PDB entry 5A2T | electron microscopy, 5.60 A resolution (low resolution: residue-level contacts below are approximate; hydrogen-bond / salt-bridge calls are withheld) | chains A and Z of the 26 polymer chains in the assembly

[Chain A]
Protein: Coat protein
From: Bamboo mosaic virus
UniProt: O37178 (O37178_9VIRU); residues 39-242 here = UniProt positions 39-242
Amino-acid sequence (204 residues; row label = number of the first residue in the row):
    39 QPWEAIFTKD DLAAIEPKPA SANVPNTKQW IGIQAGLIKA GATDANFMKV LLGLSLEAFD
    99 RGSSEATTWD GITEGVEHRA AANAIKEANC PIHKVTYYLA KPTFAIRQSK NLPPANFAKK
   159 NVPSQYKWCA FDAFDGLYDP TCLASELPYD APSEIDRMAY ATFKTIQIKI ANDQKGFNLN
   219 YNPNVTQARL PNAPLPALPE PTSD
What the authors report for this chain:
  - self-association interface (contacts with another copy of this molecule); pairs are residue here / residue on that copy: Trp41-Trp68 (pi stacking), Phe45
  - binding site for Bamboo mosaic virus (chain Z): Arg99, Lys132, Lys157, Lys213

[Chain Z]
Molecule: Bamboo mosaic virus
From: Bamboo mosaic virus
Sequence (125 nucleotides; row label = number of the first residue in the row):
    39 UUUUUUUUUU UUUUUUUUUU UUUUUUUUUU UUUUUUUUUU UUUUUUUUUU UUUUUUUUUU
    99 UUUUUUUUUU UUUUUUUUUU UUUUUUUUUU UUUUUUUUUU UUUUUUUUUU UUUUUUUUUU
   159 UUUUU

[Interface between chain A and chain Z]
Residue-residue contacts (26):
  Ala60(A) - U89(Z)
  Arg99(A) - U85(Z)
  Ser101(A) - U85(Z)
  Ser102(A) - U85(Z)
  Glu103(A) - U83(Z)
  Glu103(A) - U84(Z)
  Glu103(A) - U85(Z)
  Pro129(A) - U86(Z)
  Pro129(A) - U87(Z)
  His131(A) - U86(Z)
  Lys132(A) - U87(Z)
  Lys132(A) - U88(Z)
  Lys132(A) - U89(Z)
  Asn154(A) - U85(Z)
  Lys157(A) - U84(Z)
  Lys158(A) - U85(Z)
  Gln163(A) - U127(Z)
  Asp170(A) - U86(Z)
  Gln205(A) - U85(Z)
  Gln205(A) - U86(Z)
  Ile208(A) - U84(Z)
  Ile208(A) - U85(Z)
  Gln212(A) - U84(Z)
  Gln212(A) - U85(Z)
  Lys213(A) - U86(Z)
  Lys213(A) - U87(Z)
Also at the interface, not in a pair above, chain A (21 interface residues in all): Asn61, Asn127, Ile193, Ala209
Also at the interface, not in a pair above, chain Z (10 interface residues in all): U128, U129

[Summary]
21 residues of chain A and 10 residues of chain Z are in contact. The paper reports a binding site for Bamboo
mosaic virus (chain Z) at Arg99(A), Lys132(A) and Lys157(A) among others; a self-association interface
involving Trp41(A) and Phe45(A).
Here chain A is Coat protein and chain Z is Bamboo mosaic virus, both from Bamboo mosaic virus. Entry 5A2T
(The Molecular Basis for Flexibility in the Flexible Filamentous Plant Viruses) was determined by electron
microscopy.
